4HP3 - chains A and C of the 3 polymer chains in the assembly; structure by X-ray diffraction, 2.05 A resolution.

[Chain A]
Molecule: 12-nt DNA strand
Sequence (12 nucleotides; numbered 1 to 12; the number before each row is that of its first residue):
     1 GCCAACGTTG GC

[Chain C]
Molecule: LOC100036628 protein
Source organism: Xenopus (SILURANA) tropicalis
UniProt: A0JP82 (A0JP82_XENTR); residues 58-111 here = UniProt positions 58-111
Amino-acid sequence (72 residues; each row starts with the number of its first residue):
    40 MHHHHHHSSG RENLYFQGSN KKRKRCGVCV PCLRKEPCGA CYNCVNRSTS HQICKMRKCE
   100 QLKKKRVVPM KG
Not modelled in the structure: 40-58, 110-111
Differences from the reference sequence: expression tag (40-57)
Ion coordination: Zn2+ site 1: Cys-65, Cys-68, Cys-71, Cys-98; Zn2+ site 2: Cys-77, Cys-80, Cys-83, Cys-93
Swiss-Prot annotation at these positions:
  - zinc finger: Ser-58 to Glu-99 (CXXC-type)
  - binding site (Zn(2+)): Cys-65, Cys-68, Cys-71, Cys-77, Cys-80, Cys-83, Cys-93, Cys-98
  - mutagenesis: His-90 (H90A: Abolishes binding to target DNA. No effect on nuclear location and on enzyme activity; H90R: Increased binding affinity for CpT dsDNA)
What the authors report for this chain:
  - binding site for the 12-nt DNA strand (chain A): His-90, Gln-91
  - binding site for the 12-nt DNA strand: Ser-89, His-90
  - mutagenesis - H90A: abolished binding to target gene promoters

[Chain A / chain C interface]
Contacting residue pairs (18):
  DA5(A) with His-90(C), hydrogen bond to the base; Ile-92(C), phosphate contact; Arg-96(C), salt bridge to the phosphate
  DC6(A) with Lys-61(C), sugar contact; Arg-62(C), phosphate contact; His-90(C), hydrogen bond to the base; Gln-91(C), base contact; Ile-92(C), phosphate contact; Lys-97(C), salt bridge to the phosphate; Leu-101(C), phosphate contact
  DG7(A) with Lys-61(C), phosphate contact; Arg-62(C), salt bridge to the phosphate; Gln-91(C), hydrogen bond to the base; Arg-105(C), salt bridge to the phosphate; Met-109(C), phosphate contact
  DT8(A) with Arg-105(C), phosphate contact; Pro-108(C), phosphate contact; Met-109(C), phosphate contact

[In short]
Chain A and chain C form an interface of 4 and 11 residues respectively; the contacts include 3 hydrogen bonds
and 4 salt bridges. Polar contacts include DA5(A)/His-90(C), DC6(A)/His-90(C) and DG7(A)/Gln-91(C). The paper
reports a binding site for the 12-nt DNA strand (chain A) at His-90(C) and Gln-91(C); H90A of chain C
abolishes binding to target gene promoters.
Here chain A is a 12-nt DNA strand and chain C is LOC100036628 protein (Xenopus (SILURANA) tropicalis). Entry
4HP3 (Crystal structure of Tet3 in complex with a CpG dsDNA) was determined by X-ray diffraction together with
4HP1 from the same study.
